Entry 9IM2 (electron microscopy, 3.12 A resolution); this record covers chains E and D of the 7 polymer chains in the assembly.

Chain E (and D):
Name: Primase D5
Organism: Monkeypox virus
Notes: chain D of this document is another copy of the same molecule, construct and numbering; everything in this record applies to it too
UniProtKB: Q5IXS3 (Q5IXS3_MONPV); residues 1-785 here = UniProt positions 1-785
Amino-acid sequence (785 residues; row label = number of the first residue in the row):
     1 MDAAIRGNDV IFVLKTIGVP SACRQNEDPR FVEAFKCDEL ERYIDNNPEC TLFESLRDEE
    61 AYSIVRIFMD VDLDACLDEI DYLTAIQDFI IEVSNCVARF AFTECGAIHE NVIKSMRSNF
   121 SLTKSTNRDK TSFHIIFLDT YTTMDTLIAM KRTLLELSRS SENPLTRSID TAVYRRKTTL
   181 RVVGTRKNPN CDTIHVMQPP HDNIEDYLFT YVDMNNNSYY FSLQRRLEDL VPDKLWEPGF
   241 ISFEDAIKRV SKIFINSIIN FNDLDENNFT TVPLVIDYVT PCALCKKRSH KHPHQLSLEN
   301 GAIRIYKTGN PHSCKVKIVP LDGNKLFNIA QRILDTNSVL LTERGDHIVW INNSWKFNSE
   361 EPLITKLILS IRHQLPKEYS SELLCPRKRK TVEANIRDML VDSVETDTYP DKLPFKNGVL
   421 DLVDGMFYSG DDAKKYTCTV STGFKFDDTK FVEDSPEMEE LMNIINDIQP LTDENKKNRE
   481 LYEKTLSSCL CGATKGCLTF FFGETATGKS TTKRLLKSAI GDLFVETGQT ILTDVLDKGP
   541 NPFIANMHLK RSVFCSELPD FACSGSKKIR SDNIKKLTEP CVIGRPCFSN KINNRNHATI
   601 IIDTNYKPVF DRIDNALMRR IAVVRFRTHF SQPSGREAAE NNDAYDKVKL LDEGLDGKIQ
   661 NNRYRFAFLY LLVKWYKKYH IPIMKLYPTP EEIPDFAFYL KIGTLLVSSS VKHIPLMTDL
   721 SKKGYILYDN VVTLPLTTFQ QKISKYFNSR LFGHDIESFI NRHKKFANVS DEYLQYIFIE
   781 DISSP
Disordered / not traced: 1-239
Cystine bridges: Cys282-Cys285
Small-molecule neighbours: adenosine monophosphate (AMP): Ile464, Asp467, Ile468, Ala506, Thr511, Phe630, Leu650, Leu651, Asp652, Glu653, Leu655, Asp656

Chain E / chain D interface:
Contacting residue pairs - 35 pairs, chain E then chain D:
  Glu299(E) with Lys286(D); Lys315(D), salt bridge
  Asn300(E) with Lys286(D)
  Phe327(E) with Leu384(D), hydrophobic
  Thr391(E) with Pro386(D)
  Asn395(E) with Leu384(D); Pro386(D); Arg389(D), hydrogen bond
  Arg397(E) with Lys366(D)
  Asp398(E) with Thr365(D); Lys366(D); Leu369(D); Arg389(D), salt bridge
  Met399(E) with Leu369(D), hydrophobic
  Leu400(E) with Lys366(D), hydrogen bond (backbone-side chain)
  Val401(E) with Ile351(D), hydrophobic; Asn352(D); Lys356(D)
  Asp537(E) with Thr530(D)
  Arg585(E) with Pro542(D); Cys587(D), hydrogen bond
  Phe588(E) with Phe588(D), hydrophobic
  Asn590(E) with Asn546(D)
  Ile592(E) with Phe543(D), hydrophobic
  Arg612(E) with Asp560(D), salt bridge; Cys563(D), hydrogen bond; Ser564(D)
  Arg619(E) with Thr505(D)
  Arg620(E) with Glu557(D), salt bridge
  Lys685(E) with Glu653(D), hydrogen bond (side chain-backbone)
  Val707(E) with Asn641(D)
  Ser708(E) with Asn641(D); Asp643(D)
  Phe766(E) with Arg750(D); Leu751(D), hydrophobic
Interface residues without a listed pair, chain E (31 interface residues in all): Leu298, Gly323, Asn324, Lys538, Lys576, Glu579, Ile583, Asp614, Asn615
Interface residues without a listed pair, chain D (33 interface residues in all): Leu284, Arg372, Cys385, Glu526, Tyr606, Asn748

In short:
31 residues of chain E face 33 of chain D across their interface; the contacts include 5 hydrogen bonds and 4
salt bridges. Polar contacts include Glu299(E)-Lys315(D), Asp398(E)-Arg389(D) and Arg612(E)-Asp560(D). Bound
to chain E: adenosine monophosphate.
Both chains are Primase D5 (Monkeypox virus). Entry 9IM2 (The Cryo-EM structure of MPXV E5 in complex with
ssDNA in intermediate state 3) was determined by electron microscopy (same publication as 9ILY, 9ILZ, 9IM0,
9IM1 and 9IM3).
